6BSH - chains B and R of the 4 polymer chains in the assembly; structure by X-ray diffraction, 2.65 A resolution.

# Chain B
Protein: Reverse transcriptase P51 subunit
Organism: Human immunodeficiency virus 1
Reference sequence: A0A076Q3N8 (A0A076Q3N8_9HIV1); residues 1-440 here correspond to UniProt positions 168-607 (UniProt number = residue number + 167)
Sequence (441 residues; numbered 0 to 440; the number before each row is that of its first residue; numbering starts at 0):
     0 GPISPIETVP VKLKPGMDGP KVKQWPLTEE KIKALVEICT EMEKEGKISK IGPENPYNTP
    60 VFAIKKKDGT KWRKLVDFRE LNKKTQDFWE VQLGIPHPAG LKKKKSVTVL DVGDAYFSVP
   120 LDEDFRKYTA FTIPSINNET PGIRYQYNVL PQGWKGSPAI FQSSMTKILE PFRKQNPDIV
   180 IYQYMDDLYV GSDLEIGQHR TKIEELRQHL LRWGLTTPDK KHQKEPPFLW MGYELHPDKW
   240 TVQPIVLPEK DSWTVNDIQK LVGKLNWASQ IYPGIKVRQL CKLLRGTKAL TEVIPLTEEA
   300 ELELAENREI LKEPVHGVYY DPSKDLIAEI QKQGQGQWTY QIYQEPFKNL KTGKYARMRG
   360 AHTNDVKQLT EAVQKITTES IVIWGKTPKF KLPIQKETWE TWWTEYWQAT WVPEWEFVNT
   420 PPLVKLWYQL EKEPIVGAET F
Disordered / not traced: 0-4, 213-232, 357-361, 434-440
Differences from the reference sequence: expression tag (0); conflict Gly68 (Ser235 in A0A076Q3N8), Lys83 (Arg250 in A0A076Q3N8), Val411 (Ile578 in A0A076Q3N8)

# Chain R
Molecule: 25-nt RNA strand
Sequence (25 nucleotides; row label = number of the first residue in the row):
     3 GAXGGCCACA AUAACUAGUG GCAUA
Modified residues: 3DR (1',2'-dideoxyribofuranose-5'-phosphate) at position 5
Ion coordination: Ca2+ site 1: C24, A25 (shared with 3 residues of chain A); Ca2+ site 2: A25 (shared with 2 residues of chain A)
Small-molecule neighbours: tris(hydroxyethyl)aminomethane (TAM): U21, G22, G23, C24

# Interface between chain B and chain R
Residue-residue contacts - 5 pairs, chain B then chain R:
  Trp266(B) - G23(R)  phosphate contact
  Asn418(B) - G20(R)  base contact
  Asn418(B) - U21(R)  hydrogen bond to the base
  Pro420(B) - U21(R)  sugar contact
  Pro420(B) - G22(R)  sugar contact
Interface residues without a listed pair, chain B (5 interface residues in all): Phe346, Leu422

# Summary
Chain B and chain R form an interface of 5 and 4 residues respectively; the contacts include 1 hydrogen bond.
The hydrogen-bonded pair is Asn418(B)-U21(R). Ligands of chain R: tris(hydroxyethyl)aminomethane. C24(R) and
A25(R) form the Ca2+ site 1.
Here chain B is Reverse transcriptase P51 subunit (Human immunodeficiency virus 1) and chain R is a 25-nt RNA
strand. Entry 6BSH (Structure of HIV-1 RT complexed with RNA/DNA hybrid in the RNA hydrolysis mode) was
determined by X-ray diffraction together with 6BSG, 6BSI and 6BSJ from the same study.
